Entry 7TYN (electron microscopy, 2.60 A resolution); this record covers chains A and B of the 6 polymer chains in the assembly.

# Chain A
Molecule: Guanine nucleotide-binding protein G(s) subunit alpha isoforms short
Source organism: Homo sapiens
Reference sequence: P63092 (GNAS2_HUMAN); numbering as in UniProt (aligned over 1-394)
Chain sequence (394 residues; row label = number of the first residue in the row):
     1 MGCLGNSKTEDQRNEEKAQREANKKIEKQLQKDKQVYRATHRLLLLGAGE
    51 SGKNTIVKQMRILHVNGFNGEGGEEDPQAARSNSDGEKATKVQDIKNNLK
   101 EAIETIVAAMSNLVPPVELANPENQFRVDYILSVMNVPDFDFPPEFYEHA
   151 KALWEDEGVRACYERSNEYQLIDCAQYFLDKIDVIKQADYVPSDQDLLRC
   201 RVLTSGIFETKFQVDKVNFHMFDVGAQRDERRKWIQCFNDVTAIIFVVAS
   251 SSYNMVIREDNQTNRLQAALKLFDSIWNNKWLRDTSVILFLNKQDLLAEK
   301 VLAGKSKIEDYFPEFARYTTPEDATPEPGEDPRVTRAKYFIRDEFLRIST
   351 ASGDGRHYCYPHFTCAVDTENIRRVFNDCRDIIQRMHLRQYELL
Unresolved in the structure: 1-10, 60-203, 251-263
Sequence notes: conflict Asn54 (Ser in P63092), Ala226 (Gly in P63092), Ala268 (Glu in P63092), Lys271 (Asn in P63092), Asp274 (Lys in P63092), Lys280 (Arg in P63092), Asp284 (Thr in P63092), Thr285 (Ile in P63092)

# Chain B
Molecule: Guanine nucleotide-binding protein G(I)/G(S)/G(T) subunit beta-1
Source organism: Homo sapiens
Reference sequence: P62873 (GBB1_HUMAN); numbering as in UniProt (aligned over 2-340)
Chain sequence (350 residues; row label = number of the first residue in the row; numbers below 1 keep their minus sign (Met-9 is residue -9)):
    -9 MHHHHHHGSSGSELDQLRQEAEQLKNQIRDARKACADATLSQITNNIDPV
    41 GRIQMRTRRTLRGHLAKIYAMHWGTDSRLLVSASQDGKLIIWDSYTTNKV
    91 HAIPLRSSWVMTCAYAPSGNYVACGGLDNICSIYNLKTREGNVRVSRELA
   141 GHTGYLSCCRFLDDNQIVTSSGDTTCALWDIETGQQTTTFTGHTGDVMSL
   191 SLAPDTRLFVSGACDASAKLWDVREGMCRQTFTGHESDINAICFFPNGNA
   241 FATGSDDATCRLFDLRADQELMTYSHDNIICGITSVSFSKSGRLLLAGYD
   291 DFNCNVWDALKADRAGVLAGHDNRVSCLGVTDDGMAVATGSWDSFLKIWN
Unresolved in the structure: -9 to 1
Sequence notes: expression tag (-9 to 1)
Curated features (UniProtKB/Swiss-Prot):
  - modified residue: Ser2 (N-acetylserine), His266 (Phosphohistidine)
  - natural variant: Leu30 (L30F: In MRD42; uncertain significance), Arg52 (R52G: In MRD42), Gly64 (G64V: In MRD42), Asp76 (D76E: In MRD42; D76G: In MRD42), Gly77 (G77S: In MRD42), Lys78 (K78R: In MRD42), Ile80 (I80N: In MRD42; I80T: In MRD42), His91 (H91R: In MRD42; uncertain significance), Ala92 (A92T: In MRD42), Pro94 (P94S: In MRD42), Leu95 (L95P: In MRD42), Arg96 (R96L: In MRD42), 5 further natural variant entries in UniProt

# Chain A / chain B interface
Residue-residue contacts (61; chain A residue first):
  Gln19(A) - Asp83(B)  hydrogen bond
  Gln19(A) - Thr86(B)  hydrogen bond
  Gln19(A) - Asn88(B)  hydrogen bond
  Asn23(A) - Asn88(B)
  Asn23(A) - Lys89(B)  hydrogen bond (side chain-backbone)
  Ile26(A) - Lys89(B)
  Ile26(A) - Ala92(B)  hydrophobic
  Glu27(A) - Lys89(B)  salt bridge
  Leu30(A) - Gly53(B)
  Leu30(A) - Lys78(B)
  Leu30(A) - Lys89(B)
  Asp33(A) - Lys78(B)  salt bridge
  Lys34(A) - Leu55(B)
  Tyr37(A) - Leu55(B)
  Tyr37(A) - Ala56(B)
  Tyr37(A) - Asp76(B)
  Arg38(A) - Leu55(B)  hydrogen bond (side chain-backbone)
  Gly206(A) - Leu117(B)
  Gly206(A) - Asp118(B)
  Gly206(A) - Asn119(B)
  Ile207(A) - Trp99(B)
  Ile207(A) - Leu117(B)
  Phe222(A) - Trp99(B)
  Ala226(A) - Asn119(B)  hydrogen bond (backbone-side chain)
  Ala226(A) - Thr143(B)
  Gln227(A) - Leu117(B)  hydrogen bond (side chain-backbone)
  Gln227(A) - Asn119(B)  hydrogen bond
  Gln227(A) - Gly144(B)
  Gln227(A) - Tyr145(B)  hydrogen bond (side chain-backbone)
  Arg228(A) - Gly162(B)
  Arg228(A) - Asp163(B)
  Arg228(A) - Thr164(B)
  Arg228(A) - Asp186(B)  salt bridge
  Glu230(A) - Asp186(B)
  Arg232(A) - Cys204(B)  hydrogen bond (side chain-backbone)
  Arg232(A) - Asp228(B)  salt bridge
  Lys233(A) - Tyr145(B)
  Lys233(A) - Met188(B)
  Lys233(A) - Cys204(B)
  Lys233(A) - Asp228(B)  salt bridge
  Lys233(A) - Asn230(B)  hydrogen bond
  Lys233(A) - Asp246(B)  salt bridge
  Trp234(A) - Leu117(B)  hydrophobic
  Trp234(A) - Tyr145(B)
  Gln236(A) - Tyr59(B)
  Gln236(A) - Arg314(B)  hydrogen bond
  Gln236(A) - Trp332(B)
  Cys237(A) - Lys57(B)  hydrogen bond (backbone-side chain)
  Cys237(A) - Tyr59(B)  hydrogen bond
  Cys237(A) - Gln75(B)
  Cys237(A) - Trp99(B)
  Cys237(A) - Met101(B)  hydrophobic
  Phe238(A) - Trp99(B)  hydrophobic
  Phe238(A) - Leu117(B)  hydrophobic
  Asn239(A) - Lys57(B)  hydrogen bond
  Asn239(A) - Trp332(B)
  Asp240(A) - Lys57(B)  salt bridge
  Val241(A) - Trp99(B)  hydrophobic
  Trp281(A) - Asp290(B)
  Trp281(A) - Arg314(B)
  Trp281(A) - Trp332(B)  hydrophobic
Other interface residues (no listed pair), chain A (29 interface residues in all): Arg20, Glu209, Lys280
Other interface residues (no listed pair), chain B (40 interface residues in all): Ile80, Val90, His91, Arg96, Ser97, Ser98, Thr184

# In short
The interface between chain A and chain B involves 29 residues on one side and 40 on the other; the contacts
include 15 hydrogen bonds and 7 salt bridges. Polar pairs include Glu27(A)-Lys89(B), Asp33(A)-Lys78(B) and
Arg228(A)-Asp186(B).
Chain A is Guanine nucleotide-binding protein G(s) subunit alpha isoforms short and chain B is Guanine
nucleotide-binding protein G(I)/G(S)/G(T) subunit beta-1, both from Homo sapiens; the structure, Calcitonin
Receptor in complex with Gs and salmon calcitonin peptide, was determined by electron microscopy, deposited
together with 7TYF, 7TYH, 7TYI, 7TYL, 7TYO, 7TYW and 3 further entries.
